5K36 - chains E and H of the 13 polymer chains in the assembly; structure by X-ray diffraction, 3.10 A resolution.

Chain E:
Protein: Exosome complex component RRP42
Source organism: Saccharomyces cerevisiae (strain ATCC 204508 / S288c)
Reference sequence: Q12277 (RRP42_YEAST); numbering as in UniProt (aligned over 1-265)
Sequence (269 residues; numbered -3 to 265; the number before each row is that of its first residue; numbers below 1 keep their minus sign (Gly-3 is residue -3)):
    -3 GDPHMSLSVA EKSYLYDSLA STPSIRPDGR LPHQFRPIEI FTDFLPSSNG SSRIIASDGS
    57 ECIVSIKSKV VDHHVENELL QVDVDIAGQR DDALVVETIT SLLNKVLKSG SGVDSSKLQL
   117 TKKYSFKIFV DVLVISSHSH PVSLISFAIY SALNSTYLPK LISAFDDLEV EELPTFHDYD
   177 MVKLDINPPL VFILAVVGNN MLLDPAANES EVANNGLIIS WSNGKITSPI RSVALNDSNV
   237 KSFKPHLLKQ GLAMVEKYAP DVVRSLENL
Disordered / not traced: -3 to 0, 160-165
Sequence notes: expression tag (-3 to 0)

Chain H:
Protein: Exosome complex component RRP4
Source organism: Saccharomyces cerevisiae (strain ATCC 204508 / S288c)
Reference sequence: P38792 (RRP4_YEAST); residues 1-359 here = UniProt positions 1-359
Sequence (363 residues; numbered -3 to 359; the number before each row is that of its first residue; numbers below 1 keep their minus sign (Gly-3 is residue -3)):
    -3 GDPHMSEVIT ITKRNGAFQN SSNLSYNNTG ISDDENDEED IYMHDVNSAS KSESDSQIVT
    57 PGELVTDDPI WMRGHGTYFL DNMTYSSVAG TVSRVNRLLS VIPLKGRYAP ETGDHVVGRI
   117 AEVGNKRWKV DIGGKQHAVL MLGSVNLPGG ILRRKSESDE LQMRSFLKEG DLLNAEVQSL
   177 FQDGSASLHT RSLKYGKLRN GMFCQVPSSL IVRAKNHTHN LPGNITVVLG VNGYIWLRKT
   237 SQMDLARDTP SANNSSSIKS TGPTGAVSLN PSITRLEEES SWQIYSDEND PSISNNIRQA
   297 ICRYANVIKA LAFCEIGITQ QRIVSAYEAS MVYSNVGELI EKNVMESIGS DILTAEKMRG
   357 NGN
Disordered / not traced: -3 to 3, 17-51, 247-275, 357-359
Sequence notes: expression tag (-3 to 0)
Swiss-Prot annotation at these positions:
  - modified residue: Ser2 (N-acetylserine), Ser28 (Phosphoserine), Ser268 (Phosphoserine)
From the paper describing this entry:
  - binding site for the 17-nt RNA strand: Arg123, Met137, Leu138, Ser175, Phe177

Chain E / chain H interface:
Residue-residue contacts - 77 pairs, chain E then chain H:
  Met1(E) - Arg115(H)
  Met1(E) - Phe199(H)  hydrophobic
  Met1(E) - Gln201(H)
  Met1(E) - Tyr230(H)  hydrophobic
  Ser2(E) - Arg115(H)  hydrogen bond (backbone-side chain)
  Leu3(E) - Arg115(H)
  Ser4(E) - Arg115(H)
  Ser4(E) - Gly166(H)
  Ser4(E) - Asp167(H)
  Ser4(E) - Leu168(H)
  Val5(E) - Asp283(H)
  Ala6(E) - Asp283(H)
  Ala6(E) - Asn285(H)  hydrogen bond (backbone-side chain)
  Glu7(E) - Arg115(H)  salt bridge
  Glu7(E) - Phe199(H)
  Glu7(E) - Trp232(H)
  Ser9(E) - Asn285(H)
  Tyr10(E) - Gly197(H)
  Tyr10(E) - Met198(H)  hydrophobic
  Tyr10(E) - Asn285(H)
  Tyr10(E) - Arg294(H)
  Tyr10(E) - Ile297(H)
  Asp13(E) - Arg294(H)  hydrogen bond (backbone-side chain)
  Ser14(E) - Arg294(H)
  Pro19(E) - Asn291(H)
  Ile21(E) - Asn291(H)
  Ile21(E) - Arg294(H)
  Ile21(E) - Gln295(H)
  Ile21(E) - Cys298(H)  hydrophobic
  Arg22(E) - Cys298(H)  hydrogen bond (backbone-side chain)
  Pro23(E) - Met198(H)
  Pro23(E) - Cys298(H)
  Asp24(E) - Asn302(H)  hydrogen bond (backbone-side chain)
  Asp24(E) - Val332(H)
  Gly25(E) - Val332(H)
  Gly25(E) - Gly333(H)
  Arg26(E) - Gly333(H)
  Leu27(E) - Asn331(H)
  Gln30(E) - Gly333(H)
  Phe31(E) - Val4(H)
  Phe31(E) - Ile5(H)  hydrophobic
  Phe31(E) - Ile336(H)
  Arg32(E) - Ile5(H)
  Pro33(E) - Thr6(H)
  Pro33(E) - Ile336(H)
  Pro33(E) - Glu337(H)
  Ile34(E) - Thr6(H)  hydrogen bond (backbone-backbone)
  Ile34(E) - Ile7(H)
  Ile34(E) - Thr8(H)  hydrogen bond (backbone-backbone)
  Glu35(E) - Thr8(H)
  Ile36(E) - Ile7(H)  hydrophobic
  Ile36(E) - Thr8(H)  hydrogen bond (backbone-backbone)
  Ile36(E) - Lys9(H)
  Ile36(E) - Arg10(H)  hydrogen bond (backbone-backbone)
  Phe37(E) - Arg10(H)
  Phe37(E) - Phe14(H)
  Phe37(E) - Gln15(H)
  Phe37(E) - Asn16(H)
  Thr38(E) - Arg10(H)  hydrogen bond (backbone-backbone)
  Thr38(E) - Asn11(H)  hydrogen bond
  Thr38(E) - Gly12(H)  hydrogen bond (backbone-backbone)
  Asp39(E) - Asn11(H)
  Asp39(E) - Gly12(H)  hydrogen bond (backbone-backbone)
  Asp39(E) - Ala13(H)
  Phe40(E) - Ala13(H)
  Phe40(E) - Phe14(H)
  Arg49(E) - Phe14(H)  hydrogen bond (side chain-backbone)
  Arg49(E) - Gln15(H)
  Val258(E) - Ile5(H)  hydrophobic
  Ser261(E) - Ile5(H)
  Ser261(E) - Ile7(H)
  Ser261(E) - Lys9(H)  hydrogen bond (backbone-side chain)
  Leu262(E) - Ile7(H)  hydrophobic
  Leu262(E) - Lys9(H)  hydrogen bond (backbone-side chain)
  Glu263(E) - Lys9(H)
  Asn264(E) - Lys9(H)
  Leu265(E) - Lys9(H)
Interface residues without a listed pair, chain E (42 interface residues in all): Leu11, Ser17, His29, Glu57, Ile59
Interface residues without a listed pair, chain H (39 interface residues in all): Asp127, Leu194, Arg195

In short:
Chain E and chain H form an interface of 42 and 39 residues respectively, with 16 hydrogen bonds and 1 salt
bridge. Polar pairs include Glu7(E)-Arg115(H), Ser2(E)-Arg115(H) and Ala6(E)-Asn285(H). The paper reports a
binding site for the 17-nt RNA strand at Arg123(H), Met137(H) and Leu138(H) among others.
Chain E is Exosome complex component RRP42 and chain H is Exosome complex component RRP4, both from
Saccharomyces cerevisiae (strain ATCC 204508 / S288c); the structure, Structure of an eleven component nuclear
RNA exosome complex bound to RNA, was determined by X-ray diffraction.
